PDB entry 4WLS | X-ray diffraction, 2.10 A resolution | chains A and Y of the 6 polymer chains in the assembly

Chain A:
Name: HTH-type transcriptional regulator CueR
Organism: Escherichia coli DH5[alpha]
Reference sequence: P0A9G4 (CUER_ECOLI); residues 1-128 here = UniProt positions 1-128
Amino-acid sequence (128 residues; numbered 1 to 128; the number before each row is that of its first residue):
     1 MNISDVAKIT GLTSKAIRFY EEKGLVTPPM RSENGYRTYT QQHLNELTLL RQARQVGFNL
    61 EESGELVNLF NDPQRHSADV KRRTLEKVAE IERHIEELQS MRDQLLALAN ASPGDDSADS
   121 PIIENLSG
Not modelled in the structure: 112-128
Modified / non-standard residues: Mse-1 (selenomethionine; parent Met); Mse-30 (selenomethionine; parent Met); Mse-101 (selenomethionine; parent Met)
Sequence notes: engineered mutation Ser-112 (Cys in P0A9G4), Ser-120 (Cys in P0A9G4)
Reported in the primary citation:
  - binding site for Copa promoter DNA non-template strand: Lys-15, Arg-18, Phe-19, Tyr-36
  - specificity-determining residues: Lys-15 (proposed by the authors, not directly observed)

Chain Y:
Molecule: Copa promoter DNA template strand
Sequence (26 nucleotides; row label = number of the first residue in the row):
     1 TAAACCTTCC AGCAAGGGGA AGGTCA

How chain A and chain Y interact:
Residue-residue contacts (18; chain A residue first):
  Thr-13(A) with DG17(Y), hydrogen bond to the phosphate
  Lys-15(A) with DG17(Y), sugar contact; DG18(Y), hydrogen bond to the base; DG19(Y), hydrogen bond to the base
  Ala-16(A) with DG16(Y), sugar contact; DG17(Y), phosphate contact
  Phe-19(A) with DA15(Y), base contact; DG16(Y), base contact
  Tyr-20(A) with DG16(Y), hydrogen bond to the phosphate
  Asn-34(A) with DT24(Y), hydrogen bond to the phosphate; DC25(Y), hydrogen bond to the phosphate
  Tyr-36(A) with DG23(Y), hydrogen bond to the base; DT24(Y), sugar contact
  Arg-54(A) with DA15(Y), hydrogen bond to the phosphate; DG16(Y), salt bridge to the phosphate
  Asn-59(A) with DA15(Y), phosphate contact
  Leu-60(A) with DA15(Y), hydrogen bond to the phosphate; DG16(Y), phosphate contact

Overview:
Chain A and chain Y form an interface of 10 and 8 residues respectively; the contacts include 9 hydrogen bonds
and 1 salt bridge. Polar pairs include Lys-15(A)/DG18(Y), Lys-15(A)/DG19(Y) and Tyr-36(A)/DG23(Y). The paper
reports a binding site for Copa promoter DNA non-template strand at Lys-15(A), Arg-18(A) and Phe-19(A) among
others; the specificity determinant Lys-15(A).
Chain A is HTH-type transcriptional regulator CueR (Escherichia coli DH5[alpha]) and chain Y is Copa promoter
DNA template strand; the structure, Crystal structure of the metal-free (repressor) form of E. Coli CUER, a
copper efflux regulator, bound ..., was determined by X-ray diffraction, deposited together with 4WLW.
